Entry 8XKS (electron microscopy, 3.20 A resolution); this record covers chains E and H of the 20 polymer chains in the assembly.

# Chain E
Molecule: Uncharacterized 341.7 kDa protein in psbD-psbC intergenic region
From: Chlamydomonas reinhardtii
UniProt: Q32065 (YCX9_CHLRE); residues 1-2971 here = UniProt positions 1-2971
Amino-acid sequence (2971 residues; row label = number of the first residue in the row):
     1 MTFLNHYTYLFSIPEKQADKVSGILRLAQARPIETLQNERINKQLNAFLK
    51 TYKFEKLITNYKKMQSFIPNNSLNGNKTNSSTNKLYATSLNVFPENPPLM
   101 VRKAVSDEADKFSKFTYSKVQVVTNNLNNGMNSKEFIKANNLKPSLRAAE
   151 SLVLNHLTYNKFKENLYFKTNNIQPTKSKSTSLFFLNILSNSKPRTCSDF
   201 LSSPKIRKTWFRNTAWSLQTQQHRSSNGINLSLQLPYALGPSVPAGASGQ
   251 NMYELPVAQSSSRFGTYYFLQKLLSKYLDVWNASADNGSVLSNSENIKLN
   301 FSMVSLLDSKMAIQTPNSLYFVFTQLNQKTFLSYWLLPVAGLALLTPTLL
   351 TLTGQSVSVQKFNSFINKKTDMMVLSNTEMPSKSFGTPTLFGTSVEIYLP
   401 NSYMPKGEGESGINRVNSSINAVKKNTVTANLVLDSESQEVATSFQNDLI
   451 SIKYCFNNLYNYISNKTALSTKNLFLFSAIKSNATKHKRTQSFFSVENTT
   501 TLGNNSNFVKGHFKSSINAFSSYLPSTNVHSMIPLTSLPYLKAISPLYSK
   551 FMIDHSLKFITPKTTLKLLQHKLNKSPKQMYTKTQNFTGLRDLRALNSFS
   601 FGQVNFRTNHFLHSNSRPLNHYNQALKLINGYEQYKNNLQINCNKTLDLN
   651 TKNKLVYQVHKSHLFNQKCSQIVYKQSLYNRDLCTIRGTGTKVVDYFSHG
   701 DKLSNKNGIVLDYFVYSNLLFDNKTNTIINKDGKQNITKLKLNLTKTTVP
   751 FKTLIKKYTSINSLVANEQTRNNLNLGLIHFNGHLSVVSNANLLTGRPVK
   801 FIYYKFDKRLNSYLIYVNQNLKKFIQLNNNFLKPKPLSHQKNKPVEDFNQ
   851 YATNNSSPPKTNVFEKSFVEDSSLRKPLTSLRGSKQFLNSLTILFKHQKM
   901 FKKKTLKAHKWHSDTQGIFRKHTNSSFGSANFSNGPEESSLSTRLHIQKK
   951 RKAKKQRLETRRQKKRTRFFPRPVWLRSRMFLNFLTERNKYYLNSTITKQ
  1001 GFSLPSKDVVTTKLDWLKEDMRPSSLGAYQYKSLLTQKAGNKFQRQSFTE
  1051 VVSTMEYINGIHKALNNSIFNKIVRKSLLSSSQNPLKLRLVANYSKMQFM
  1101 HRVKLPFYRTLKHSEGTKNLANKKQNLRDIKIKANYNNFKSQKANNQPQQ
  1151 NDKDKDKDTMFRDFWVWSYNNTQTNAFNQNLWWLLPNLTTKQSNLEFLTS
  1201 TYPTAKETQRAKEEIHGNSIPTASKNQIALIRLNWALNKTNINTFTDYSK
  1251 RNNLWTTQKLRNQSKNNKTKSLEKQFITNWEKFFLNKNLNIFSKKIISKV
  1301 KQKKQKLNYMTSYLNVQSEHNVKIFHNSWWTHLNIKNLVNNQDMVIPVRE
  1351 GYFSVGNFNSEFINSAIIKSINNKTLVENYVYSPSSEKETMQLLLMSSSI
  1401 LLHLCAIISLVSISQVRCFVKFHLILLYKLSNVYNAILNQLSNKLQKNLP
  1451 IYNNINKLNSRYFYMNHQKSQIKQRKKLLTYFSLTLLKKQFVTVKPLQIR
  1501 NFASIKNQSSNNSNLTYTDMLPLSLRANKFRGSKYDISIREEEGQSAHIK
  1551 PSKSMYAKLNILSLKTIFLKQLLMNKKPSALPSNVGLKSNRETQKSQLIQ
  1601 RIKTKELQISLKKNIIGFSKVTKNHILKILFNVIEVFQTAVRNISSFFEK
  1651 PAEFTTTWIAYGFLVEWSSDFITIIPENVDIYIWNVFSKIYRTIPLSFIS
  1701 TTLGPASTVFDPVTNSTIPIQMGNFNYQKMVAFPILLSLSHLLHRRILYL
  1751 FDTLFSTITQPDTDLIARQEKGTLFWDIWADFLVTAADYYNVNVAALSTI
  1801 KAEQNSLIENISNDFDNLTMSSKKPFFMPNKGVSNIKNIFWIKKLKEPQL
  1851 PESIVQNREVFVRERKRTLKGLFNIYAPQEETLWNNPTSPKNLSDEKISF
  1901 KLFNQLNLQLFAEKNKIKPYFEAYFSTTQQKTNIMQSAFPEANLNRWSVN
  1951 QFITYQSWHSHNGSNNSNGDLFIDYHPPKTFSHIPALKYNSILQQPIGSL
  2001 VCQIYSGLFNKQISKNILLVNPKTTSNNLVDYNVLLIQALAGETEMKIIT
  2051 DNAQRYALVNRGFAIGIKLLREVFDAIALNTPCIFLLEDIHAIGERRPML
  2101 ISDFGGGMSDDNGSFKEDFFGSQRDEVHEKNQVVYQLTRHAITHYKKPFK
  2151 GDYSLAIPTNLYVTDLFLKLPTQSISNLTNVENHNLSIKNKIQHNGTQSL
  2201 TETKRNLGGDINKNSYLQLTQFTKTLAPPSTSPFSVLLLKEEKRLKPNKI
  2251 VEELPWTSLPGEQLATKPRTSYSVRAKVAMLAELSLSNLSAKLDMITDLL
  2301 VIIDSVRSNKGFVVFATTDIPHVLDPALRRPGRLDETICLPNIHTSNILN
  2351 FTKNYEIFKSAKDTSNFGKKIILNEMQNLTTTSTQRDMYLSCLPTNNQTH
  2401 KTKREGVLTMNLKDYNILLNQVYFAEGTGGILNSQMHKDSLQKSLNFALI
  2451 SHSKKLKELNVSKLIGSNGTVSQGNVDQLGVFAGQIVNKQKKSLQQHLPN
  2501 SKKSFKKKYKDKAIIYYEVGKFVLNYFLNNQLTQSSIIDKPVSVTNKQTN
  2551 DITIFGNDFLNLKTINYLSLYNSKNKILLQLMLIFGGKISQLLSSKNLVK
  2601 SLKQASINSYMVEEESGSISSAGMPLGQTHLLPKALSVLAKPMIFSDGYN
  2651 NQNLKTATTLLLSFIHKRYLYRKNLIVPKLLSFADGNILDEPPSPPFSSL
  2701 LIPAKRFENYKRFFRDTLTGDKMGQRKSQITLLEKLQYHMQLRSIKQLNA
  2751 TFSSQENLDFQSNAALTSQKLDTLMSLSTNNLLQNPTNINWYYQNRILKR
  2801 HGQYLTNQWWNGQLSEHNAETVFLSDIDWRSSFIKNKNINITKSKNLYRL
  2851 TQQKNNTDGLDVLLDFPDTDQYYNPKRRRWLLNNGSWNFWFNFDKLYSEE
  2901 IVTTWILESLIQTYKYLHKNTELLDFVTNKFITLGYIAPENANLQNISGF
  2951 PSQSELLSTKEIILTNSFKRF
Disordered / not traced: 1-264, 279-316, 352-446, 475-537, 576-614, 645-736, 757-784, 796-807, 830-878, 912-935, 996-1157, 1190-1219, 1266-1288, 1346-1357, 1449-1657, 1706-1725, 1814-1943, 1962-1968, 2099-2112, 2195-2233, 2384-2400, 2426-2442, 2462-2502, 2533-2548, 2606-2628, 2752-2771, 2837-2857, 2945-2952

# Chain H
Molecule: Flagellar associated protein
From: Chlamydomonas reinhardtii
UniProt: A0A2K3DHV6 (A0A2K3DHV6_CHLRE); numbering as in UniProt (aligned over 1-691)
Amino-acid sequence (691 residues; each row starts with the number of its first residue):
     1 MATTSAPTSEPWTFDLVGQLRQKFGLGPENWDRFKGQAAEVPGADVPPSG
    51 AHVTLKDLSRPAESLPARADEAAVQAALADDGGWVGTPDPSKYAAGTTQL
   101 SARELQEEVAKGNVMTWKDFKQQVSGLQGPEREALLALVAQRVAAERMFF
   151 TLEDGSKVSLWDLQQYVDNNPELAALAASVRRIAVADPEDPAGRPLPGGG
   201 ASGLDRSRGLTGAAHMSGQEAEELELDWGQVGRGALWRRRPTRWLLGGLD
   251 GVKDWELEAYAHEPLANQLLGAKYGGRDPRAVVADPAYAADVLRAGPLLG
   301 MTFVLRAARDLPLQEVASSWRGLLGNYLQRQAPLSLPKAVRPAHLDPTDL
   351 NGVAWPALLSRPAAAAHAAAEAEAAGAVPDDEMGVAWRVQSGKEAAASVA
   401 AAQQLLQSLPDALCPGPSPAAWPLTGTKLVDEGGRNWRRGGSVWVTLQPE
   451 GGVLVQAQTGGVVGEQESYLLTHVQGQEALAGAVMSAFMGPQPLDPELAA
   501 AARSVLLVPANGFTAANKERDPNHPLYPSFTGVRPGRAPRDVAAYTLAGG
   551 RTPLLAAGGPGEAKLASELRTVMEAALAAAARAEAEALADAATSPSSTSS
   601 RAAPAAALAEAEAAEARRARGRAAAAAVMAEGLRRLGPDAVAMLERTAAE
   651 AEAPQGGGAVVVAGAGSASGEKGVGLTSSDIFSLARTLEQE
Disordered / not traced: 1-132, 585-609, 658-691
Small-molecule neighbours: diacyl glycerol (DGA): Trp255, Leu305, Pro312, Leu313, Val316, Ala317, Trp320, Leu324, Leu405, Leu406, Ser408, Leu409, Ala412, Leu413, Trp437, Val443, Val445, Val455, Leu471, Thr472, Val474, Leu480, Ala487, Phe488, Leu494

# Chain E / chain H interface
Contacting residue pairs - 236 pairs, chain E then chain H:
  Ile452(E) with Ser504(H); Val505(H), hydrophobic
  Cys455(E) with Val508(H), hydrophobic; Pro525(H); Leu526(H), hydrophobic
  Phe456(E) with Val283(H), hydrophobic; Ser504(H)
  Asn458(E) with Pro525(H), hydrogen bond (side chain-backbone)
  Leu459(E) with Asn511(H); Phe513(H), hydrophobic; Pro525(H), hydrophobic
  Tyr460(E) with Asp278(H); Arg280(H)
  Tyr462(E) with Phe513(H), hydrophobic; Asn523(H); Pro654(H), hydrophobic
  Ile463(E) with Gly276(H); Arg277(H); Asn511(H)
  Lys466(E) with Ala649(H), hydrogen bond (side chain-backbone); Glu650(H); Glu652(H)
  Ser470(E) with Glu650(H)
  Asn473(E) with Arg646(H), hydrogen bond; Thr647(H)
  Leu538(E) with Arg233(H); Tyr527(H), hydrophobic
  Pro539(E) with Arg233(H); Tyr527(H), hydrogen bond (backbone-side chain)
  Tyr540(E) with Gln230(H); Val231(H); Gly232(H); Ala501(H); Val505(H); Ala515(H); Ala516(H); Leu526(H), hydrophobic
  Leu541(E) with Gln230(H); Ala516(H), hydrophobic; Tyr527(H), hydrophobic
  Lys542(E) with Ala213(H); Gly229(H); Gln230(H), hydrogen bond (backbone-backbone); Tyr260(H)
  Ala543(E) with Leu226(H); Trp228(H); Lys518(H)
  Ile544(E) with Leu226(H); Asp227(H); Trp228(H), hydrogen bond (backbone-backbone); Tyr260(H), hydrophobic; Thr302(H); Trp444(H), hydrophobic
  Ser545(E) with Leu226(H); Trp228(H)
  Pro546(E) with Trp228(H); Thr302(H); Trp444(H), hydrophobic; Thr446(H); Gln456(H)
  Leu547(E) with Trp228(H); Thr446(H); Gln448(H); Leu454(H), hydrophobic
  Tyr548(E) with Trp228(H)
  Ser549(E) with Glu225(H); Asp227(H), hydrogen bond; Trp228(H); His262(H), hydrogen bond
  Lys550(E) with Glu225(H); Asn351(H); Val353(H); Trp355(H)
  Phe551(E) with Leu345(H), hydrophobic; Leu350(H); Val353(H), hydrophobic
  Met552(E) with Trp228(H), hydrophobic; Leu265(H); Pro297(H); Gly300(H); Pro449(H)
  Ile553(E) with His262(H); Trp355(H), hydrophobic
  Asp554(E) with His344(H), salt bridge; Leu345(H); Val353(H); Ala354(H), hydrogen bond (side chain-backbone); Trp355(H)
  His555(E) with Pro449(H)
  Ser556(E) with Leu265(H); Leu298(H), hydrogen bond (side chain-backbone)
  Leu557(E) with Leu265(H), hydrophobic; Arg341(H); Trp355(H), hydrophobic
  Lys558(E) with Ala339(H); Val340(H), hydrogen bond (backbone-backbone); Arg341(H), hydrogen bond (backbone-backbone); His344(H)
  Phe559(E) with Leu298(H), hydrophobic; Pro337(H), hydrophobic; Lys338(H); Ala339(H); Val385(H), hydrogen bond (backbone-backbone); Pro449(H), hydrophobic
  Ile560(E) with Leu269(H), hydrophobic; Arg341(H); Met383(H); Val385(H), hydrophobic
  Thr561(E) with Ala368(H); Ala369(H); Val378(H); Gly384(H)
  Pro562(E) with Gln268(H); Leu359(H), hydrophobic; Ala365(H)
  Lys563(E) with Ala365(H); Glu382(H)
  Thr564(E) with Gln268(H), hydrogen bond (backbone-side chain)
  Thr565(E) with Gln268(H); Leu359(H)
  Leu566(E) with Asn267(H); Gln268(H), hydrogen bond (backbone-side chain); Gly271(H); Ala272(H); Gln655(H); Gly657(H)
  Lys567(E) with Asn267(H), hydrogen bond (backbone-side chain); Gly512(H), hydrogen bond (side chain-backbone); Pro654(H), hydrogen bond (side chain-backbone); Gln655(H), hydrogen bond (backbone-backbone); Gly656(H)
  Leu568(E) with Glu263(H); Pro264(H), hydrophobic; Asn267(H), hydrogen bond (backbone-side chain); Pro509(H); Thr514(H)
  Leu569(E) with Gln268(H); Trp355(H), hydrophobic; Leu359(H), hydrophobic
  Lys572(E) with Asp227(H), salt bridge; Pro264(H); Trp355(H)
  Leu573(E) with Pro356(H), hydrophobic; Leu359(H), hydrophobic
  Lys575(E) with Glu222(H), salt bridge
  Pro618(E) with Val185(H); Pro188(H), hydrophobic; Leu196(H), hydrophobic
  Leu619(E) with Val185(H); Leu196(H), hydrophobic; Pro197(H)
  Tyr622(E) with Ala184(H); Val185(H)
  Asn623(E) with Tyr166(H); Leu173(H)
  Gln624(E) with Leu173(H); Leu176(H), hydrogen bond (side chain-backbone); Ala177(H), hydrogen bond (side chain-backbone)
  Leu626(E) with Tyr166(H), hydrogen bond (backbone-side chain)
  Lys627(E) with Tyr166(H); Leu173(H); Ala174(H); Ala177(H)
  Asn630(E) with Leu163(H); Tyr166(H); Val167(H)
  Glu633(E) with Phe150(H); Thr151(H); Leu163(H); Asn351(H)
  Gln634(E) with Phe150(H); Leu160(H); Leu163(H); Gln164(H); Val167(H)
  Lys636(E) with Asn351(H), hydrogen bond
  Asn637(E) with Phe150(H); Leu160(H); Leu350(H)
  Gln640(E) with Leu345(H), hydrogen bond (side chain-backbone); Leu350(H)
  Asn642(E) with Leu470(H); His473(H), hydrogen bond (backbone-side chain)
  Cys643(E) with His473(H); Gln475(H)
  Ile737(E) with Leu424(H), hydrophobic; Leu470(H); Leu471(H), hydrophobic
  Thr738(E) with Tyr469(H); Leu470(H), hydrogen bond (backbone-backbone)
  Lys739(E) with Glu467(H); Ser468(H); Tyr469(H)
  Leu740(E) with Gln456(H); Ser468(H), hydrogen bond (backbone-backbone)
  Lys741(E) with Val167(H); Asp168(H), salt bridge
  Asn743(E) with Gln458(H), hydrogen bond; Val463(H); Gln466(H), hydrogen bond; Ser468(H)
  Leu744(E) with Trp444(H), hydrophobic; Gln456(H); Gln458(H), hydrogen bond (backbone-side chain); Ser468(H)
  Thr745(E) with Leu226(H); Trp444(H)
  Lys746(E) with Ala213(H); Ala214(H), hydrogen bond (backbone-backbone); Glu258(H); Tyr260(H); Val304(H)
  Thr747(E) with Ala214(H); Met216(H); Leu226(H)
  Thr748(E) with Ala214(H), hydrogen bond (backbone-backbone); His215(H); Met216(H), hydrogen bond (backbone-backbone)
  Val749(E) with Gly218(H); Ala221(H), hydrophobic
  Pro750(E) with His215(H); Met216(H)
  Phe751(E) with Tyr527(H)
  Lys752(E) with Phe530(H)
  Thr753(E) with Arg520(H); Ser529(H); Phe530(H), hydrogen bond (backbone-backbone)
  Leu754(E) with Arg520(H), hydrogen bond (backbone-side chain); Ser529(H); Phe530(H)
  Ile755(E) with Arg520(H); Ser529(H), hydrogen bond (backbone-side chain); Phe530(H), hydrogen bond (backbone-backbone); Thr531(H)
  Lys756(E) with Glu519(H); Arg520(H)
Interface residues without a listed pair, chain E (85 interface residues in all): Asp448, Leu449, Asn457, Leu469, Leu742
Interface residues without a listed pair, chain H (141 interface residues in all): Leu152, Asn170, Gly198, Leu204, Gly212, Ser217, Pro279, Arg306, Ala343, Ala372, Pro423, Ser442, Leu447, Glu497, Leu507, Asn517, Pro522, Gly532

# Summary
85 residues of chain E face 141 of chain H across their interface, with 38 hydrogen bonds and 4 salt bridges.
Polar pairs include Asp554(E)-His344(H), Lys572(E)-Asp227(H) and Lys575(E)-Glu222(H). Chain H binds diacyl
glycerol.
Chain E is Uncharacterized 341.7 kDa protein in psbD-psbC intergenic region and chain H is Flagellar
associated protein, both from Chlamydomonas reinhardtii; the structure, The cryo-EM structure of Orf2971-FtsHi
motor complex, was determined by electron microscopy.
